PDB entry 4M41 | X-ray diffraction, 2.15 A resolution | chains A and P of the 3 polymer chains in the assembly

== Chain A ==
Protein: DNA polymerase
Organism: Enterobacteria phage RB69
Notes: EC 2.7.7.7
UniProtKB: Q38087 (DPOL_BPR69); numbering as in UniProt (aligned over 1-903)
Amino-acid sequence (903 residues; row label = number of the first residue in the row):
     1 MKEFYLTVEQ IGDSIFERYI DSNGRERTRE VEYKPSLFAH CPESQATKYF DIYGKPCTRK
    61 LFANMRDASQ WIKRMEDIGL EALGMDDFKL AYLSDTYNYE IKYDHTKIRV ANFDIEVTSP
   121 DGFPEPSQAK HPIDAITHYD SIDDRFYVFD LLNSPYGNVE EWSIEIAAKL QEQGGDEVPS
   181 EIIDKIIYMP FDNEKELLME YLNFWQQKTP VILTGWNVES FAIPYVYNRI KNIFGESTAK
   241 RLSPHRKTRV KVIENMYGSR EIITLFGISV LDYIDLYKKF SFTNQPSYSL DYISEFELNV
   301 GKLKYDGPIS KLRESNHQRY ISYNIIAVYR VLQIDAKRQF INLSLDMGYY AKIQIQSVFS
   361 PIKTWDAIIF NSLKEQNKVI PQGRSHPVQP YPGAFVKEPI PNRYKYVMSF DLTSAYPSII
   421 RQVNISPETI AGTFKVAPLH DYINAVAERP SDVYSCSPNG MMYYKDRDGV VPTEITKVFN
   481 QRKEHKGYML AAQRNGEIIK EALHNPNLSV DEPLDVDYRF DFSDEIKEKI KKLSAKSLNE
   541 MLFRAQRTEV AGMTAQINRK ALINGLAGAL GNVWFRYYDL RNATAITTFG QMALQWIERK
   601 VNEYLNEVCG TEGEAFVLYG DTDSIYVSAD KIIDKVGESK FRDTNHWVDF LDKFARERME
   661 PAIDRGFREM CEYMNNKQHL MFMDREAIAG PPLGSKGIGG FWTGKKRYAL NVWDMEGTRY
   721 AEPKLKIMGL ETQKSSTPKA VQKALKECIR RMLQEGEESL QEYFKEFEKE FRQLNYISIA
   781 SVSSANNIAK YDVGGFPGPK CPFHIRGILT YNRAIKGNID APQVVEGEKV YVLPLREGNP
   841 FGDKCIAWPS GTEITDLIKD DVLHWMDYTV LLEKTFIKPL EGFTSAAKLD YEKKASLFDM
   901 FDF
Sequence notes: engineered mutation Ala222 (Asp in Q38087), Ala327 (Asp in Q38087), Ala415 (Leu in Q38087), Ala561 (Leu in Q38087), Gly565 (Ser in Q38087), Ala567 (Tyr in Q38087)
Ion coordination: Ca2+ site 1 near Glu116 (its only coordinating residue here); Ca2+ site 2: Asp411, Leu412, Asp623 (together with ATP); Ca2+ site 3: Asn505, Asn507, Lys531; Ca2+ site 4: Asp623 (together with ATP); Ca2+ site 5 near Glu716 (its only coordinating residue here)
Residues lining bound ligands: ATP (adenosine-5'-triphosphate): Asp411, Leu412, Thr413, Ser414, Ala415, Tyr416, Pro417, Arg482, Lys486, Lys560, Asn564, Thr622, Asp623
Swiss-Prot annotation at these positions:
  - region: Thr248 to Thr264 (Beta hairpin), Lys705 to Tyr708 (Binding of DNA in B-conformation), Leu897 to Phe903 (Interaction with the polymerase clamp)
  - binding site (Mg(2+)): Asp114, Glu116, Asp411, Leu412, Asp623
  - binding site (substrate): Ser414, Tyr416, Arg482, Lys560
  - site: Asp621 (Optimization of metal coordination by the polymerase active site), Lys706 (Optimization of metal coordination by the polymerase active site), Asp714 (Essential for viral replication)
  - mutagenesis: Asp621 (D621A: Drastic decrease in the efficiency of incorporation of dGMP), Lys706 (K706A: Almost complete loss of polymerase activity), Asp714 (D714A: Complete loss of viral replication)

== Chain P ==
Molecule: DNA primer
Sequence (13 nucleotides; numbered 103 to 115; the number before each row is that of its first residue):
   103 GCGGACTGCT GAC

== Interface between chain A and chain P ==
Residue-residue contacts (26; chain A residue first):
  Asn284(A) - DT112(P)  phosphate contact
  Asn284(A) - DG113(P)  hydrogen bond to the phosphate
  Asp621(A) - DC115(P)  phosphate contact
  Thr622(A) - DC115(P)  sugar contact
  Tyr626(A) - DC115(P)  phosphate contact
  Lys706(A) - DG113(P)  base contact
  Lys706(A) - DA114(P)  hydrogen bond to the base
  Tyr708(A) - DC115(P)  hydrogen bond to the phosphate
  Met728(A) - DA114(P)  sugar contact
  Met728(A) - DC115(P)  phosphate contact
  Gly729(A) - DA114(P)  hydrogen bond to the phosphate
  Gln733(A) - DG113(P)  phosphate contact
  Gln733(A) - DA114(P)  phosphate contact
  Lys734(A) - DG113(P)  phosphate contact
  Ser735(A) - DT112(P)  phosphate contact
  Ser735(A) - DG113(P)  hydrogen bond to the phosphate
  Ser736(A) - DT112(P)  sugar contact
  Ser783(A) - DC111(P)  phosphate contact
  Ser783(A) - DT112(P)  phosphate contact
  Ser784(A) - DC111(P)  phosphate contact
  Ser784(A) - DT112(P)  hydrogen bond to the phosphate
  Asn786(A) - DC111(P)  hydrogen bond to the phosphate
  Lys790(A) - DG110(P)  salt bridge to the phosphate
  Tyr791(A) - DT109(P)  phosphate contact
  Tyr791(A) - DG110(P)  hydrogen bond to the phosphate
  His804(A) - DC111(P)  salt bridge to the phosphate
Other interface residues (no listed pair), chain A (24 interface residues in all): Asp623, Ile727, Val782, Ala785, Pro802, Lys829

== In short ==
24 residues of chain A and 7 residues of chain P are in contact; the contacts include 8 hydrogen bonds and 2
salt bridges. Polar pairs include Lys706(A)-DA114(P), Asn284(A)-DG113(P) and Tyr708(A)-DC115(P). Chain A binds
ATP.
Chain A is DNA polymerase (Enterobacteria phage RB69) and chain P is DNA primer; the structure, RB69 DNA
polymerase ternary complex with dG/dT at position n-3 of primer/tempLate duplex, was determined by X-ray
diffraction, deposited together with 4M3R, 4M3T, 4M3U, 4M3W, 4M3X, 4M3Y and 3 further entries.
